PDB entry 6WL2 | X-ray diffraction, 3.30 A resolution | chains A and B of the 3 polymer chains in the assembly

[Chain A]
Protein: H-2 class I histocompatibility antigen, K-B alpha chain
Source organism: Mus musculus
Reference sequence: P01901 (HA1B_MOUSE); residues 1-185 here correspond to UniProt positions 22-206 (UniProt number = residue number + 21)
Sequence (185 residues; each row starts with the number of its first residue):
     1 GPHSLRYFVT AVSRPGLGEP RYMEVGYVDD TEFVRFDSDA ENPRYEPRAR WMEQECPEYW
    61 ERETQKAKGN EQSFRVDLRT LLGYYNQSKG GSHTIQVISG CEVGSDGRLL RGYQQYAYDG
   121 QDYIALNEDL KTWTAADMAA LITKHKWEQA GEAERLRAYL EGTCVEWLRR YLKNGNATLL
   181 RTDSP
Unresolved in the structure: 179-185
Differences from the reference sequence: engineered mutation Cys-56 (Gly77 in P01901), Gln-121 (Cys142 in P01901)
Disulfides: Cys-101/Cys-164
UniProt features mapped onto this chain:
  - glycosylation (N-linked (GlcNAc...) asparagine): Asn-86, Asn-176

[Chain B]
Protein: Arg-gly-tyr-val-tyr-gln-gly-leu
Sequence (8 residues; row label = number of the first residue in the row):
     1 RGYVYQGL

[Chain A / chain B interface]
Residue-residue contacts - 38 pairs, chain A then chain B:
  Tyr-7(A) / Arg-1(B)  hydrogen bond (side chain-backbone)
  Tyr-7(A) / Gly-2(B)  hydrogen bond (side chain-backbone)
  Val-9(A) / Tyr-5(B)
  Arg-62(A) / Arg-1(B)
  Glu-63(A) / Arg-1(B)  salt bridge
  Lys-66(A) / Arg-1(B)
  Lys-66(A) / Gly-2(B)  hydrogen bond (side chain-backbone)
  Lys-66(A) / Val-4(B)
  Asn-70(A) / Tyr-3(B)  hydrogen bond (side chain-backbone)
  Asn-70(A) / Val-4(B)
  Asn-70(A) / Tyr-5(B)  hydrogen bond (side chain-backbone)
  Ser-73(A) / Tyr-5(B)
  Ser-73(A) / Gln-6(B)
  Ser-73(A) / Gly-7(B)
  Asp-77(A) / Gly-7(B)
  Asp-77(A) / Leu-8(B)  hydrogen bond (side chain-backbone)
  Thr-80(A) / Leu-8(B)
  Leu-81(A) / Leu-8(B)  hydrophobic
  Tyr-84(A) / Leu-8(B)  hydrogen bond (side chain-backbone)
  Val-97(A) / Tyr-5(B)  hydrophobic
  Ser-99(A) / Tyr-5(B)  hydrogen bond
  Gln-114(A) / Tyr-5(B)
  Tyr-116(A) / Tyr-5(B)
  Tyr-123(A) / Leu-8(B)
  Thr-143(A) / Leu-8(B)  hydrogen bond (side chain-backbone)
  Lys-146(A) / Gly-7(B)
  Lys-146(A) / Leu-8(B)
  Trp-147(A) / Gly-7(B)  hydrogen bond (side chain-backbone)
  Trp-147(A) / Leu-8(B)  hydrophobic
  Glu-152(A) / Tyr-3(B)  hydrogen bond
  Arg-155(A) / Tyr-3(B)  hydrogen bond
  Arg-155(A) / Val-4(B)  hydrogen bond (side chain-backbone)
  Arg-155(A) / Gln-6(B)
  Leu-156(A) / Tyr-3(B)  hydrogen bond (backbone-side chain)
  Tyr-159(A) / Gly-2(B)  hydrogen bond (side chain-backbone)
  Tyr-159(A) / Tyr-3(B)  hydrophobic
  Trp-167(A) / Arg-1(B)
  Tyr-171(A) / Arg-1(B)
Also at the interface, not in a pair above, chain A (27 interface residues in all): Leu-5, Phe-74

[In short]
Chain A and chain B form an interface of 27 and 8 residues respectively; the contacts include 15 hydrogen
bonds and 1 salt bridge. Polar pairs include Glu-63(A)/Arg-1(B), Tyr-7(A)/Arg-1(B) and Tyr-7(A)/Gly-2(B).
Chain A is H-2 class I histocompatibility antigen, K-B alpha chain (Mus musculus) and chain B is
Arg-gly-tyr-val-tyr-gln-gly-leu; the structure, preTCRbeta-pMHC complex crystal structure, was determined by
X-ray diffraction together with 6WL3, 6WL4 and 7JI2 from the same study.
